Entry 7MJ6 (X-ray diffraction, 1.95 A resolution); this record covers chains A and B of the 3 polymer chains in the assembly.

Chain A:
Protein: MHC class I antigen
From: Homo sapiens
UniProtKB: Q861F7 (Q861F7_HUMAN); residues 2-277 here correspond to UniProt positions 1-276 (UniProt number = residue number - 1)
Amino-acid sequence (277 residues; row label = number of the first residue in the row):
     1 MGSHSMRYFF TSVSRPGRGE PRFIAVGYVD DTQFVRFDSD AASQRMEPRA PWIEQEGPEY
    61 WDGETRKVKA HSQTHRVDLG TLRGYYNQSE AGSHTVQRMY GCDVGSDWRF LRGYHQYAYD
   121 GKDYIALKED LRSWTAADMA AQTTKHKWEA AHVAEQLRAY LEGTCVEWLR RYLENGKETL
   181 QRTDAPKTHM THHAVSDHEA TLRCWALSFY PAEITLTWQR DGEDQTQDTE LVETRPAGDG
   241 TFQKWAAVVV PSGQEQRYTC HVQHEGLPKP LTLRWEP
Unresolved in the structure: 1, 277
Disulfides: Cys-102/Cys-165, Cys-204/Cys-260
Sequence notes: initiating methionine (1)

Chain B:
Protein: Beta-2-microglobulin
From: Homo sapiens
UniProtKB: P61769 (B2MG_HUMAN); residues 2-100 here correspond to UniProt positions 21-119 (UniProt number = residue number + 19)
Amino-acid sequence (100 residues; row label = number of the first residue in the row):
     1 MIQRTPKIQV YSRHPAENGK SNFLNCYVSG FHPSDIEVDL LKNGERIEKV EHSDLSFSKD
    61 WSFYLLYYTE FTPTEKDEYA CRVNHVTLSQ PKIVKWDRDM
Unresolved in the structure: 1
Disulfides: Cys-26/Cys-81
Sequence notes: initiating methionine (1)
UniProt features mapped onto this chain:
  - modified residue: Gln-3 (Pyrrolidone carboxylic acid)
  - glycosylation: Ile-2 (N-linked (Glc) (glycation) isoleucine), Lys-20 (N-linked (Glc) (glycation) lysine), Lys-42 (N-linked (Glc) (glycation) lysine), Lys-49 (N-linked (Glc) (glycation) lysine), Lys-59 (N-linked (Glc) (glycation) lysine), Lys-92 (N-linked (Glc) (glycation) lysine), Lys-95 (N-linked (Glc) (glycation) lysine)

Interface between chain A and chain B:
Residue-residue contacts (50):
  Phe-9(A) with Ser-56(B); Phe-57(B)
  Phe-10(A) with Phe-57(B)
  Thr-11(A) with Phe-57(B); Phe-63(B)
  Val-13(A) with Ser-34(B)
  Ile-24(A) with Leu-55(B)
  Val-26(A) with Asp-54(B); Leu-55(B); Ser-56(B)
  Gln-33(A) with Asp-54(B), hydrogen bond
  Arg-36(A) with Asp-54(B), salt bridge
  Thr-95(A) with Phe-63(B)
  Gln-97(A) with His-32(B), hydrogen bond; Phe-57(B); Trp-61(B), hydrogen bond (side chain-backbone); Phe-63(B)
  Arg-98(A) with Phe-57(B)
  Gln-116(A) with Lys-59(B); Trp-61(B)
  Tyr-117(A) with Trp-61(B)
  Ala-118(A) with Trp-61(B)
  Asp-120(A) with Ile-2(B)
  Gly-121(A) with Arg-4(B), hydrogen bond (backbone-side chain); His-32(B)
  Lys-122(A) with Ile-2(B)
  Asp-123(A) with Trp-61(B), hydrogen bond
  His-193(A) with Asp-99(B)
  Arg-203(A) with Asp-99(B), hydrogen bond (side chain-backbone)
  Trp-205(A) with Asp-99(B); Met-100(B)
  Val-232(A) with Gln-9(B)
  Glu-233(A) with Lys-7(B), salt bridge; Gln-9(B), hydrogen bond (backbone-side chain); Tyr-27(B); Ser-29(B), hydrogen bond
  Arg-235(A) with Gln-9(B), hydrogen bond; Tyr-11(B); Met-100(B), hydrogen bond (side chain-backbone)
  Pro-236(A) with Tyr-11(B), hydrogen bond (backbone-side chain); Asn-25(B); Tyr-27(B)
  Ala-237(A) with Arg-13(B), hydrogen bond (backbone-side chain); Asn-25(B), hydrogen bond (backbone-side chain)
  Gly-238(A) with Arg-13(B), hydrogen bond (backbone-side chain); Leu-66(B)
  Gln-243(A) with Tyr-11(B); Ser-12(B); Arg-13(B), hydrogen bond (side chain-backbone)
  Trp-245(A) with Met-100(B), hydrogen bond (side chain-backbone)
Interface residues without a listed pair, chain A (36 interface residues in all): Tyr-28, Arg-49, Met-99, Tyr-114, Leu-207, Thr-234, Asp-239
Interface residues without a listed pair, chain B (26 interface residues in all): His-14, Pro-15, Asp-60, Tyr-64

Summary:
36 residues of chain A and 26 residues of chain B are in contact, with 16 hydrogen bonds and 2 salt bridges.
Polar contacts include Arg-36(A)/Asp-54(B), Glu-233(A)/Lys-7(B) and Gln-33(A)/Asp-54(B).
Chain A is MHC class I antigen and chain B is Beta-2-microglobulin, both from Homo sapiens; the structure,
HLA-A*02:01 bound to Neuroblastoma Derived IGFBPL1 peptide, was determined by X-ray diffraction, deposited
together with 7MJ7, 7MJ8, 7MJ9 and 7MJA.
